PDB entry 6OGD | electron microscopy, 4.40 A resolution (low resolution: residue-level contacts below are approximate; hydrogen-bond / salt-bridge calls are withheld) | chains B and H of the 15 polymer chains in the assembly

[Chain B (and H)]
Protein: Toxin subunit YenA2
Organism: Yersinia entomophaga
Notes: chain H of this document is another copy of the same molecule, construct and numbering; everything in this record applies to it too
UniProtKB: B6A878 (YENA2_YERET); residues 2001-3364 here correspond to UniProt positions 1-1364 (UniProt number = residue number - 2000)
Sequence (1364 residues; each row starts with the number of its first residue):
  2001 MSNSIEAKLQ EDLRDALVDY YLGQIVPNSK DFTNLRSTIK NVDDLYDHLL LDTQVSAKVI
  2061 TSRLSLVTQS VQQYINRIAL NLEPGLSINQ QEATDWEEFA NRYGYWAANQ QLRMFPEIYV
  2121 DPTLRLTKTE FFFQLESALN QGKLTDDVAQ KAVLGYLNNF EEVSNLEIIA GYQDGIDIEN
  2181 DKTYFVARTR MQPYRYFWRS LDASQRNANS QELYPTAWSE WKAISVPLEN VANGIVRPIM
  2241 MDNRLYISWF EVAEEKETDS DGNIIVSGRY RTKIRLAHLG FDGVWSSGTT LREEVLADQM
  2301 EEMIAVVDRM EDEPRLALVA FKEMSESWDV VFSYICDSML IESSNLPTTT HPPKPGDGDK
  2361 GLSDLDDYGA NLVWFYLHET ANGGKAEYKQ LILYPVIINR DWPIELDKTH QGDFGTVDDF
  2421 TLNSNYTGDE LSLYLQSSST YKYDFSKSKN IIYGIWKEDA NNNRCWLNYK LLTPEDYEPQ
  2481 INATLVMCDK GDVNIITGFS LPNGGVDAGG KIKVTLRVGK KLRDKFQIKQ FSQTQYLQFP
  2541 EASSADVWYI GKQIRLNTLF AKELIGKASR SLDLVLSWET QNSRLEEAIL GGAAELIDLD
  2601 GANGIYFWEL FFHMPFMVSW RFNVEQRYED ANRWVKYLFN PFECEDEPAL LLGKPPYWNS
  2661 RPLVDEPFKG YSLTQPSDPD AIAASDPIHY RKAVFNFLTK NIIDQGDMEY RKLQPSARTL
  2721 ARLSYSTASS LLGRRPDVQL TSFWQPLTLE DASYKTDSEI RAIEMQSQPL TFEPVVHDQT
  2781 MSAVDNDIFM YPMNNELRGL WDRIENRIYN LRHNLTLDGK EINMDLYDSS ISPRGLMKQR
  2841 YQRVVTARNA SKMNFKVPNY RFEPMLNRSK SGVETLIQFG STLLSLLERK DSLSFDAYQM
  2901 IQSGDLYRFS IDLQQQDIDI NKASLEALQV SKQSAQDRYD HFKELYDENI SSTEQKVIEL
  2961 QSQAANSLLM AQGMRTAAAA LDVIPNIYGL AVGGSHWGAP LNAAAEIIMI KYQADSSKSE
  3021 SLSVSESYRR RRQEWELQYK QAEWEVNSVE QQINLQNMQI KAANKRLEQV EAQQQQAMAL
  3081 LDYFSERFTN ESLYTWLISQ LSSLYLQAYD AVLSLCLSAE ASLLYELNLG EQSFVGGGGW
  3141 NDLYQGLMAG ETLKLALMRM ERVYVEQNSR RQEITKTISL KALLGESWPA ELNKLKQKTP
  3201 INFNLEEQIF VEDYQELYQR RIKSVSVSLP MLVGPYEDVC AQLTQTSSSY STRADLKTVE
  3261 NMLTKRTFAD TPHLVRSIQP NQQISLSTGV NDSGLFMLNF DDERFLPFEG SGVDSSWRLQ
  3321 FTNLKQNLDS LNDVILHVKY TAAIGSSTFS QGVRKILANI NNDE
Not modelled in the structure: 2333-2522, 2735-2794, 3258-3272, 3344-3364
What the authors report for this chain:
  - self-association interface (contacts with another copy of this molecule): Arg-2244 to His-2278, Leu-2990, His-2996

[Interface between chain B and chain H]
Pairs across the interface - 27 pairs, chain B then chain H:
  Gln-2134(B) with Leu-2968(H)
  Ser-2137(B) with Ala-2965(H); Lys-3018(H)
  Asn-2140(B) with Ser-2962(H); Lys-3018(H); Ser-3021(H)
  Gln-2141(B) with Ser-2962(H); Ser-3025(H)
  Gly-2142(B) with Ser-3025(H)
  Tyr-2194(B) with Arg-2975(H); Thr-2976(H)
  Pro-2227(B) with Leu-3001(H); Ala-3004(H)
  Leu-2228(B) with Arg-2975(H)
  Glu-2229(B) with Asp-2982(H); Val-2983(H); Pro-3000(H)
  Asn-2230(B) with Asp-2982(H); Val-2983(H)
  Lys-2256(B) with Gly-2989(H); Leu-2990(H)
  Met-2824(B) with Asn-3047(H)
  Asp-2825(B) with Glu-3050(H); Gln-3051(H); Asn-3054(H)
  Tyr-2827(B) with Asn-3054(H)
  Ser-2830(B) with Lys-3061(H)
Other interface residues (no listed pair), chain B (17 interface residues in all): Lys-2143, Glu-2254
Other interface residues (no listed pair), chain H (26 interface residues in all): Asn-2949, Ile-2950, Ile-2958, Val-2992, Trp-2997, Leu-3022

[Overview]
17 residues of chain B and 26 residues of chain H are in contact. From the paper: a self-association interface
involving Arg-2244(B), Leu-2990(B) and His-2996(B).
Chain B and chain H are both Toxin subunit YenA2 (Yersinia entomophaga); the structure, Cryo-EM structure of
YenTcA in its prepore state, was determined by electron microscopy.
